Entry 3OYD (X-ray diffraction, 2.54 A resolution); this record covers chains A and B of the 4 polymer chains in the assembly.

[Chain A (and B)]
Protein: PFV integrase
Source organism: Human spumaretrovirus
Notes: fragment: to 1143; chain B of this document is another copy of the same molecule, construct and numbering; everything in this record applies to it too
UniProtKB: P14350 (POL_FOAMV); residues 1-392 here correspond to UniProt positions 752-1143 (UniProt number = residue number + 751)
Chain sequence (395 residues; row label = number of the first residue in the row; numbers below 1 keep their minus sign (Gly-2 is residue -2)):
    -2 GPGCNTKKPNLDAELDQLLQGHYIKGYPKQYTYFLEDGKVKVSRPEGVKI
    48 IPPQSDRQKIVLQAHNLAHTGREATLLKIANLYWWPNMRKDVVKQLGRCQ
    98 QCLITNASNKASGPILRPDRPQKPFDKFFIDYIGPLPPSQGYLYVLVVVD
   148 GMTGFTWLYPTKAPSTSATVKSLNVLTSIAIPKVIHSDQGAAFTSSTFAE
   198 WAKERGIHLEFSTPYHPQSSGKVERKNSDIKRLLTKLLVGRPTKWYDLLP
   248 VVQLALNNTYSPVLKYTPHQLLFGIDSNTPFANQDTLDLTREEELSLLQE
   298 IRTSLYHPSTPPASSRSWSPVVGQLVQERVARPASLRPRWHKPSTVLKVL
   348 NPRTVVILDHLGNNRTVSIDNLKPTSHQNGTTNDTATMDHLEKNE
Disordered / not traced: -2 to 7, 376-392 (chain B: -2 to 115, 300-392)
Construct notes: expression tag (-2 to 0); variant Ser217 (Gly968 in P14350), Gly218 (Ser969 in P14350)
Metal / ion sites: Zn2+: His62, His66, Cys96, Cys99; Mg2+ site 1: Asp128, Asp185 (together with magnesium); Mg2+ site 2: Asp128, Glu221 (together with magnesium)
Residues lining bound ligands: magnesium (ZZV; N-[7-(4-fluorobenzyl)-9-hydroxy-8-oxo-7,8-dihydro-6H-pyrrolo[3,4-g]quinolin-5-yl]-N-methylmethanesulfonamide): Asp128, Tyr129, Asp185, Gly187, Tyr212, His213, Pro214, Gln215, Glu221
UniProt features mapped onto this chain:
  - binding site (Mg(2+)): Asp123, Asp185
From the paper describing this entry:
  - mutagenesis - S217Q, N224H: decreased catalytic activity
  - mutagenesis - S217H: increased catalytic activity

[Interface between chain A and chain B]
Pairs across the interface - 60 pairs, chain A then chain B:
  Lys120(A) - Ile272(B)
  Pro121(A) - Ile272(B)
  Phe122(A) - Phe270(B)  hydrophobic
  Phe122(A) - Asn275(B)  hydrogen bond (backbone-side chain)
  Trp154(A) - Ile176(B)
  Asn171(A) - Pro247(B)
  Thr174(A) - Leu251(B)
  Ser175(A) - Pro247(B)
  Ser175(A) - Gln250(B)
  Ile176(A) - Phe152(B)
  Ile176(A) - Trp154(B)
  Ile176(A) - Phe270(B)  hydrophobic
  Ile178(A) - Leu251(B)  hydrophobic
  Ile178(A) - Asn275(B)  hydrogen bond (backbone-side chain)
  Ile178(A) - Thr276(B)
  Pro179(A) - Asn275(B)
  Lys180(A) - Asn275(B)  hydrogen bond
  Pro247(A) - Ser175(B)
  Gln250(A) - Ser175(B)  hydrogen bond (side chain-backbone)
  Gln250(A) - Ile176(B)
  Leu251(A) - Thr174(B)
  Leu251(A) - Ser175(B)
  His266(A) - Phe122(B)
  Leu269(A) - Phe270(B)
  Phe270(A) - Phe122(B)  hydrophobic
  Phe270(A) - Leu269(B)  hydrophobic
  Phe270(A) - Phe270(B)  hydrophobic
  Ile272(A) - Lys120(B)
  Ile272(A) - Phe122(B)
  Ser274(A) - Phe122(B)
  Ser274(A) - Ala177(B)
  Ser274(A) - Ile178(B)  hydrogen bond (side chain-backbone)
  Asn275(A) - Ile178(B)  hydrogen bond (backbone-backbone)
  Asn275(A) - Pro179(B)  hydrogen bond (side chain-backbone)
  Asn275(A) - Lys180(B)
  Asn275(A) - Arg202(B)
  Asn275(A) - Gly203(B)  hydrogen bond (side chain-backbone)
  Thr276(A) - Ile178(B)
  Thr283(A) - Lys120(B)  hydrogen bond (backbone-side chain)
  Leu284(A) - Arg117(B)
  Leu284(A) - Pro118(B)
  Leu284(A) - Lys120(B)
  Leu286(A) - Pro118(B)
  Leu286(A) - Lys120(B)  hydrogen bond (backbone-side chain)
  Thr287(A) - Lys120(B)
  Arg288(A) - Lys120(B)
  Arg288(A) - Pro121(B)
  Arg288(A) - Met149(B)
  Arg288(A) - Leu268(B)  hydrogen bond (side chain-backbone)
  Arg288(A) - Leu269(B)  hydrogen bond (side chain-backbone)
  Glu289(A) - Tyr263(B)
  Glu291(A) - Lys120(B)  salt bridge
  Leu292(A) - Gln267(B)
  Leu292(A) - Leu268(B)
  Leu292(A) - Gly271(B)
  Leu295(A) - Phe270(B)
  Gln296(A) - Gly271(B)
  Arg299(A) - Phe270(B)  hydrogen bond (side chain-backbone)
  Arg299(A) - Gly271(B)
  Arg299(A) - Ile272(B)
Other interface residues (no listed pair), chain A (36 interface residues in all): Phe152, Ala177, Asp273, Asp285
Other interface residues (no listed pair), chain B (32 interface residues in all): Gln119, Ile204, His266

[Summary]
36 residues of chain A and 32 residues of chain B are in contact, with 13 hydrogen bonds and 1 salt bridge.
Polar pairs include Glu291(A)-Lys120(B), Phe122(A)-Asn275(B) and Ile178(A)-Asn275(B). Ligands of chain A:
magnesium. The paper reports that S217Q and N224H of chain A reduce catalytic activity; S217H of chain A
increases catalytic activity.
Chain A and chain B are both PFV integrase (Human spumaretrovirus); the structure, Crystal structure of the
Prototype Foamy Virus (PFV) intasome in complex with magnesium and the INSTI ..., was determined by X-ray
diffraction (same publication as 3OYA, 3OYB, 3OYC, 3OYE, 3OYF, 3OYG and 4 further entries).
